PDB entry 5WVI | electron microscopy, 6.30 A resolution (low resolution: residue-level contacts below are approximate; hydrogen-bond / salt-bridge calls are withheld) | chains D and E of the 47 polymer chains in the assembly

# Chain D
Molecule: Proteasome subunit alpha type-4
From: Saccharomyces cerevisiae (strain ATCC 204508 / S288c)
Notes: EC 3.4.25.1
UniProt: P40303 (PSA4_YEAST); residue numbers follow UniProt; this construct covers 1-254
Sequence (254 residues; numbered 1 to 254; the number before each row is that of its first residue):
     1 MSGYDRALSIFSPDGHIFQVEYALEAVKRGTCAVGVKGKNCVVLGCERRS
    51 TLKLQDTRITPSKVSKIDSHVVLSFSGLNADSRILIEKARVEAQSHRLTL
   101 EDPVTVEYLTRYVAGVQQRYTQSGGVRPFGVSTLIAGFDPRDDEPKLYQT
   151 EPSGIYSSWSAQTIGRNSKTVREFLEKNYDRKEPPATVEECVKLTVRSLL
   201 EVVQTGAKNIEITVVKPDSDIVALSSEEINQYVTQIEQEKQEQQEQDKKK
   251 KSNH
Not modelled in the structure: 1-2, 245-254
UniProt features mapped onto this chain:
  - modified residue: T60 (Phosphothreonine)

# Chain E
Molecule: Proteasome subunit alpha type-5
From: Saccharomyces cerevisiae (strain ATCC 204508 / S288c)
Notes: EC 3.4.25.1
UniProt: P32379 (PSA5_YEAST); residue numbers follow UniProt; this construct covers 1-260
Sequence (260 residues; numbered 1 to 260; the number before each row is that of its first residue):
     1 MFLTRSEYDRGVSTFSPEGRLFQVEYSLEAIKLGSTAIGIATKEGVVLGV
    51 EKRATSPLLESDSIEKIVEIDRHIGCAMSGLTADARSMIEHARTAAVTHN
   101 LYYDEDINVESLTQSVCDLALRFGEGASGEERLMSRPFGVALLIAGHDAD
   151 DGYQLFHAEPSGTFYRYNAKAIGSGSEGAQAELLNEWHSSLTLKEAELLV
   201 LKILKQVMEEKLDENNAQLSCITKQDGFKIYDNEKTAELIKELKEKEAAE
   251 SPEEADVEMS
Not modelled in the structure: 1-8, 252-260

# Interface between chain D and chain E
Contacting residue pairs (60):
  D5(D) - E125(E)
  D5(D) - G126(E)
  D5(D) - L133(E)
  R6(D) - E125(E)
  A7(D) - L133(E)
  S9(D) - S135(E)
  F11(D) - Q23(E)
  F11(D) - Y26(E)
  F11(D) - S27(E)
  F11(D) - R136(E)
  S12(D) - Y26(E)
  P13(D) - Y26(E)
  P13(D) - E29(E)
  D14(D) - E29(E)
  D14(D) - L33(E)
  K37(D) - E60(E)
  E107(D) - E65(E)
  R111(D) - R86(E)
  R111(D) - I89(E)
  A114(D) - R86(E)
  Q118(D) - A83(E)
  Q118(D) - R86(E)
  Q118(D) - S87(E)
  T121(D) - S135(E)
  T121(D) - R136(E)
  Q122(D) - A83(E)
  Q122(D) - D84(E)
  Q122(D) - S87(E)
  Q122(D) - L133(E)
  Q122(D) - M134(E)
  Q122(D) - S135(E)
  Q122(D) - R136(E)
  S123(D) - E131(E)
  S123(D) - L133(E)
  S123(D) - M134(E)
  G124(D) - L133(E)
  Y148(D) - S63(E)
  S153(D) - A83(E)
  G154(D) - T82(E)
  G154(D) - R86(E)
  I155(D) - L81(E)
  I155(D) - T82(E)
  Y156(D) - R86(E)
  S157(D) - L59(E)
  S157(D) - I64(E)
  S158(D) - L59(E)
  S158(D) - E60(E)
  S158(D) - S63(E)
  S158(D) - I64(E)
  W159(D) - T55(E)
  W159(D) - S56(E)
  W159(D) - L59(E)
  W159(D) - E60(E)
  A161(D) - L58(E)
  R172(D) - S56(E)
  L175(D) - L58(E)
  E176(D) - S56(E)
  E176(D) - L58(E)
  R181(D) - L58(E)
  R181(D) - E60(E)
Interface residues without a listed pair, chain D (33 interface residues in all): G15, G115, S160
Interface residues without a listed pair, chain E (29 interface residues in all): P57, F138

# Summary
33 residues of chain D face 29 of chain E across their interface.
Here chain D is Proteasome subunit alpha type-4 and chain E is Proteasome subunit alpha type-5, both from
Saccharomyces cerevisiae (strain ATCC 204508 / S288c). Entry 5WVI (The resting state of yeast proteasome) was
determined by electron microscopy, deposited together with 5WVK.
